Entry 7OCJ (X-ray diffraction, 2.70 A resolution); this record covers chains A and C of the 4 polymer chains in the assembly.

# Chain A (and C)
Molecule: LexA repressor
Source organism: Escherichia coli
Notes: EC 3.4.21.88; chain C of this document is another copy of the same molecule, construct and numbering; everything in this record applies to it too
Reference sequence: A0A1X3HXW2 (A0A1X3HXW2_ECOLX); numbering as in UniProt (aligned over 1-202)
Chain sequence (222 residues; numbered -19 to 202; the number before each row is that of its first residue; numbers below 1 keep their minus sign (Met-19 is residue -19)):
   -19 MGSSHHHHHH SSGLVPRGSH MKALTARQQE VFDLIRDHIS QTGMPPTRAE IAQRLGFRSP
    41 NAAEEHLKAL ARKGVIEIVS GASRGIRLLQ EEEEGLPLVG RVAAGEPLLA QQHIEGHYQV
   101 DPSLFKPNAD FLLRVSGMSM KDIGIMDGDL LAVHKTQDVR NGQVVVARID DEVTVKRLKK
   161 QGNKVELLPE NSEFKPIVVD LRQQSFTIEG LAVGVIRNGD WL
Disordered / not traced: -19 to 73 (chain C: -19 to 72)
Differences from the reference sequence: initiating methionine (-19); expression tag (-18 to 0)

# Chain A / chain C interface
Residue-residue contacts (45):
  Tyr98(A) with Leu104(C), hydrophobic
  Gln99(A) with Val100(C); Asp101(C), hydrogen bond (backbone-backbone)
  Val100(A) with Val100(C), hydrophobic; Leu104(C), hydrophobic
  Asp101(A) with Gln99(C), hydrogen bond (backbone-backbone)
  Ser103(A) with Trp201(C)
  Leu104(A) with Tyr98(C), hydrophobic; Val100(C), hydrophobic; Asn198(C), hydrogen bond (backbone-side chain); Trp201(C)
  Phe105(A) with Arg197(C); Asn198(C)
  Lys106(A) with Asp200(C); Trp201(C); Leu202(C), hydrogen bond (side chain-backbone)
  Asp122(A) with Met126(C)
  Ile123(A) with Met126(C); Arg197(C), hydrogen bond (backbone-side chain)
  Gly124(A) with Gly124(C); Met126(C); Arg197(C), hydrogen bond (backbone-side chain)
  Ile125(A) with Arg197(C)
  Met126(A) with Asp122(C); Ile123(C); Gly124(C)
  Val193(A) with Arg197(C)
  Gly194(A) with Arg197(C)
  Val195(A) with Val195(C); Ile196(C); Arg197(C), hydrogen bond (backbone-backbone)
  Ile196(A) with Val195(C)
  Arg197(A) with Phe105(C); Ile123(C); Gly124(C), hydrogen bond (side chain-backbone); Ile125(C); Gly194(C); Val195(C), hydrogen bond (backbone-backbone)
  Asn198(A) with Leu104(C), hydrogen bond (side chain-backbone); Phe105(C)
  Asp200(A) with Lys106(C)
  Trp201(A) with Ser103(C); Leu104(C); Lys106(C)
  Leu202(A) with Lys106(C)
Other interface residues (no listed pair), chain C (22 interface residues in all): Val193

# In short
Chain A and chain C each contribute 22 residues to their interface; the contacts include 10 hydrogen bonds.
Polar contacts include Leu104(A)-Asn198(C), Lys106(A)-Leu202(C) and Ile123(A)-Arg197(C).
Chain A and chain C are both LexA repressor (Escherichia coli); the structure, Crystal structure of E.coli
LexA in complex with nanobody NbSOS2(Nb14509), was determined by X-ray diffraction together with 7ZRA and 7B5G
from the same study.
